1QIA - chain A; structure by X-ray diffraction, 2.00 A resolution.

[Chain A]
Name: Stromelysin-1
From: Homo sapiens
Notes: EC 3.4.24.17; fragment: catalytic domain, residues 89-250
UniProtKB: P08254 (MMP3_HUMAN); residues 89-250 here correspond to UniProt positions 106-267 (UniProt number = residue number + 17)
Sequence (162 residues; each row starts with the number of its first residue):
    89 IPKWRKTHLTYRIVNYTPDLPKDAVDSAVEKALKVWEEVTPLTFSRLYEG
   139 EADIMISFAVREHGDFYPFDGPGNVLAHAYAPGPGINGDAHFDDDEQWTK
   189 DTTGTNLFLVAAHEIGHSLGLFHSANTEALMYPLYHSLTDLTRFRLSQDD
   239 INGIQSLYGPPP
Bound ions: Ca2+ site 1: Asp107, Asp182, Glu184; Ca2+ site 2: Asp141, Gly173, Asn175, Asp177; Zn2+ site 1: His151, Asp153, His166, His179; Ca2+ site 3: Asp158, Gly159, Gly161, Val163, Asp181, Glu184; Zn2+ site 2: His201, His205, His211
Curated features (UniProtKB/Swiss-Prot):
  - active site: Glu202
  - binding site (Ca(2+)): Asp107, Asp141, Asp158, Gly159, Gly161, Val163, Gly173, Asn175, Asp177, Asp181, Asp182, Glu184
  - binding site (Zn(2+)): His151, Asp153, His166, His179, His201, His205, His211

[Overview]
Asp107, Asp182 and Glu184 coordinate Ca2+ site 1. Asp141, Gly173, Asn175 and Asp177 form the Ca2+ site 2.
UniProt lists active-site residue Glu202, 12 Ca2+-binding residues and 7 Zn2+-binding residues.
Chain A is Stromelysin-1 (Homo sapiens); the structure, Crystal structure of stromelysin catalytic domain, was
determined by X-ray diffraction (same publication as 1QIC, 1CIZ, 1B8Y and 1CAQ).
